PDB entry 3V2Z | X-ray diffraction, 1.65 A resolution | chain A

[Chain A]
Protein: Myoglobin
From: Equus caballus
Reference sequence: P68082 (MYG_HORSE); residues 1-153 here correspond to UniProt positions 2-154 (UniProt number = residue number + 1)
Chain sequence (153 residues; row label = number of the first residue in the row):
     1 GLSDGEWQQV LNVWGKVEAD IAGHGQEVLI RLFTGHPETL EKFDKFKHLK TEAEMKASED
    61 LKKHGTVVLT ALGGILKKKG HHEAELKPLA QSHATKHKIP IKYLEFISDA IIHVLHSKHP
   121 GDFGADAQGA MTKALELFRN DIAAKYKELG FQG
Disordered / not traced: 153
UniProt features mapped onto this chain:
  - binding site (nitrite): H64
  - binding site (O2): H64
  - binding site (heme b): H93
  - modified residue: S3 (Phosphoserine)
Ion coordination: Fe(III) pyropheophorbide-a methyl ester Fe: H93 (together with nitrite ion)
Ligand contacts:
  - Fe(III) pyropheophorbide-a methyl ester (HKL): L32, T39, K42, F43, H64, V67, V68, A71, L72, P88, L89, S92, H93, H97, I99, Y103, L104, I107, F138
  - nitrite ion (NO2), molecule 1: F43, H64, V68, H93
  - nitrite ion (NO2), molecule 2: H119, P120, G121

[Overview]
Chain A binds Fe(III) pyropheophorbide-a methyl ester and nitrite ion. Curated annotation (UniProt) lists
nitrite-binding residue H64, O2-binding residue H64 and heme b-binding residue H93.
Chain A is Myoglobin (Equus caballus); the structure, Nitrite Bound Chlorin Substituted Myoglobin- Method 2,
was determined by X-ray diffraction, deposited together with 3V2V.
